PDB entry 3M1V | X-ray diffraction, 1.45 A resolution | chains E and F of the 6 polymer chains in the assembly

[Chain E]
Molecule: Methyl-coenzyme M reductase I subunit beta
From: Methanothermobacter marburgensis
Notes: EC 2.8.4.1
UniProt: P11560 (MCRB_METTM); numbering as in UniProt (aligned over 2-443)
Chain sequence (442 residues; row label = number of the first residue in the row):
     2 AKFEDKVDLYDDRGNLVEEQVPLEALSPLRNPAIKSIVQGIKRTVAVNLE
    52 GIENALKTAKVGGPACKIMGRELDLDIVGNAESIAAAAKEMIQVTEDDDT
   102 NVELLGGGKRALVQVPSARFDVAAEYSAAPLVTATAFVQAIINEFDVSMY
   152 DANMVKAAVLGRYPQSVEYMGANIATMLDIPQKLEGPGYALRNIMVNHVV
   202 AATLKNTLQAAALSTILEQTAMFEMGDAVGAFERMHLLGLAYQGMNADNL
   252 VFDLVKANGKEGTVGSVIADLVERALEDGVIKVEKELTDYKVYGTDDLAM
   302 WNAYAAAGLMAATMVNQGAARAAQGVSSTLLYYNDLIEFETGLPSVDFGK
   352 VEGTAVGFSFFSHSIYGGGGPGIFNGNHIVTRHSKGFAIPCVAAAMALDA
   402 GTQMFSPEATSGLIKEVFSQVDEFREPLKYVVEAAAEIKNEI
UniProt features mapped onto this chain:
  - binding site (coenzyme M): Tyr367
  - binding site (coenzyme B): Gly369
Residues lining bound ligands:
  - 1-thioethanesulfonic acid (COM): Phe361, Ser365, Tyr367
  - factor 430 (F43): Ser365, Ile366, Tyr367
  - Coenzyme B (TP7): Phe361, Phe362, Tyr367, Gly368, Gly369, His379, Ile380, Val381

[Chain F]
Molecule: Methyl-coenzyme M reductase I subunit gamma
From: Methanothermobacter marburgensis
Notes: EC 2.8.4.1
UniProt: P11562 (MCRG_METTM); residue numbers follow UniProt; this construct covers 2-249
Chain sequence (248 residues; each row starts with the number of its first residue):
     2 AQYYPGTTKVAQNRRNFCNPEYELEKLREISDEDVVKILGHRAPGEEYPS
    52 VHPPLEEMDEPEDAIREMVEPIDGAKAGDRVRYIQFTDSMYFAPAQPYVR
   102 SRAYLCRYRGADAGTLSGRQIIETRERDLEKISKELLETEFFDPARSGVR
   152 GKSVHGHSLRLDEDGMMFDMLRRQIYNKDTGRVEMVKNQIGDELDEPVDL
   202 GEPLDEETLMEKTTIYRVDGEAYRDDVEAVEIMQRIHVLRSQGGFNLE
Not modelled in the structure: 248-249
UniProt features mapped onto this chain:
  - binding site (coenzyme M): Arg120
Bound ions: Mg2+ near Glu30 (its only coordinating residue here)
Residues lining bound ligands: factor 430 (F43): Leu117, Ser118, Gly119, Arg120, Lys153, Ser154, Val155, His156, Gly157, His158

[How chain E and chain F interact]
Pairs across the interface - 114 pairs, chain E then chain F:
  Asp13(E) with Ala65(F)
  Arg14(E) with Glu63(F), salt bridge; Asp64(F); Ala65(F); Glu68(F), salt bridge
  Lys206(E) with Asp64(F); Arg67(F), hydrogen bond (backbone-side chain)
  Asn207(E) with Asp64(F)
  Thr208(E) with Asp64(F), hydrogen bond; Ile66(F); Arg67(F)
  Leu209(E) with Ile66(F), hydrophobic
  Phe233(E) with Gly244(F); Gly245(F); Phe246(F); Asn247(F)
  Phe253(E) with Ala65(F), hydrophobic; Met69(F), hydrophobic
  Val256(E) with Met69(F), hydrophobic; Val70(F), hydrophobic
  Lys257(E) with Met69(F)
  Asn259(E) with Arg110(F)
  Gly260(E) with Met69(F); Val70(F); Glu71(F), hydrogen bond (backbone-backbone); Arg110(F), hydrogen bond (backbone-side chain)
  Lys261(E) with Met69(F); Glu71(F); Arg110(F)
  Glu262(E) with Arg110(F), hydrogen bond (backbone-side chain)
  Gly263(E) with Arg110(F), hydrogen bond (backbone-side chain)
  Thr264(E) with Leu106(F); Cys107(F), hydrogen bond (side chain-backbone); Tyr109(F)
  Val265(E) with Leu106(F), hydrogen bond (backbone-backbone)
  Gly266(E) with Leu106(F), hydrogen bond (backbone-backbone)
  Glu285(E) with Arg236(F), salt bridge
  Lys286(E) with Glu232(F), salt bridge
  Leu288(E) with Glu229(F); Glu232(F); Ile233(F), hydrophobic
  Thr289(E) with Thr8(F); Glu229(F), hydrogen bond
  Tyr291(E) with Gln3(F); Tyr5(F); Pro6(F); Ile233(F), hydrophobic
  Lys292(E) with Gln3(F), hydrogen bond (backbone-side chain)
  Val293(E) with Ile233(F), hydrophobic; Arg236(F)
  Tyr294(E) with Arg236(F), hydrogen bond (backbone-side chain)
  Met315(E) with Ile66(F), hydrophobic; Val70(F)
  Val316(E) with Val70(F)
  Asn317(E) with Gly111(F), hydrogen bond (side chain-backbone); Ala112(F), hydrogen bond (side chain-backbone)
  Gly319(E) with Val70(F)
  Ala320(E) with Val70(F); Glu71(F); Pro72(F); Ile73(F), hydrogen bond (backbone-backbone); Ala76(F); Arg110(F)
  Ala321(E) with Ala76(F); Gly111(F); Arg126(F), hydrogen bond (backbone-side chain)
  Arg322(E) with Leu56(F); Glu61(F), salt bridge; Arg67(F), hydrogen bond (side chain-backbone); Val70(F), hydrogen bond (side chain-backbone); Arg126(F), hydrogen bond (backbone-side chain)
  Gln325(E) with Val82(F); Asp113(F), hydrogen bond; Glu124(F), hydrogen bond
  Gly326(E) with Asp113(F)
  Ser329(E) with Leu106(F); Asp113(F); Ala114(F), hydrogen bond (side chain-backbone)
  Tyr333(E) with Tyr99(F); Ser102(F); Leu106(F), hydrophobic; Ala114(F); Thr116(F), hydrogen bond
  Asp336(E) with Arg103(F), salt bridge
  Leu337(E) with Arg103(F); Cys107(F), hydrophobic
  Glu339(E) with Ile237(F); Arg241(F), salt bridge
  Phe340(E) with Tyr4(F); Tyr5(F), hydrophobic; Pro6(F); Arg103(F); Met234(F), hydrophobic
  Glu341(E) with Ala2(F); Gln3(F), hydrogen bond (side chain-backbone); Tyr4(F), hydrogen bond (side chain-backbone)
  Gly343(E) with Arg236(F), hydrogen bond (backbone-side chain); Ile237(F); Leu240(F)
  Leu344(E) with Ile237(F)
  Phe349(E) with Arg241(F); Gly244(F)
  Gly350(E) with Arg241(F)
  Glu353(E) with Arg241(F), salt bridge
  His364(E) with Asp113(F), salt bridge; Glu124(F)
  Ala398(E) with Arg67(F), hydrogen bond (backbone-side chain)
  Leu399(E) with Arg67(F)
  Ala401(E) with His53(F); Leu56(F), hydrophobic; Met59(F)
  Gly402(E) with Val52(F); His53(F)
  Thr403(E) with Arg126(F)
Also at the interface, not in a pair above, chain E (62 interface residues in all): Leu205, Gly295, Gln318, Ala323, Ser328, Thr330, Pro345, Ser346, Asp400
Also at the interface, not in a pair above, chain F (52 interface residues in all): Pro62, Arg108

[Summary]
62 residues of chain E and 52 residues of chain F are in contact, with 27 hydrogen bonds and 9 salt bridges.
Polar contacts include Arg14(E)-Glu63(F), Arg14(E)-Glu68(F) and Glu285(E)-Arg236(F). Factor 430 is bound
between chain E and chain F.
Chain E is Methyl-coenzyme M reductase I subunit beta and chain F is Methyl-coenzyme M reductase I subunit
gamma, both from Methanothermobacter marburgensis; the structure, Structural Insight into Methyl-Coenzyme M
Reductase Chemistry using Coenzyme B Analogues, was determined by X-ray diffraction together with 3M2R, 3M2U,
3M2V, 3M30 and 3M32 from the same study.
